5W33 - chain A; structure by X-ray diffraction, 2.85 A resolution.

== Chain A ==
Name: DNA primase
Organism: Mycobacterium tuberculosis (strain ATCC 25618 / H37Rv)
Notes: EC 2.7.7.-
Reference sequence: P9WNW1 (DNAG_MYCTU); residue numbers follow UniProt; this construct covers 112-432
Sequence (325 residues; numbered 108 to 432; the number before each row is that of its first residue):
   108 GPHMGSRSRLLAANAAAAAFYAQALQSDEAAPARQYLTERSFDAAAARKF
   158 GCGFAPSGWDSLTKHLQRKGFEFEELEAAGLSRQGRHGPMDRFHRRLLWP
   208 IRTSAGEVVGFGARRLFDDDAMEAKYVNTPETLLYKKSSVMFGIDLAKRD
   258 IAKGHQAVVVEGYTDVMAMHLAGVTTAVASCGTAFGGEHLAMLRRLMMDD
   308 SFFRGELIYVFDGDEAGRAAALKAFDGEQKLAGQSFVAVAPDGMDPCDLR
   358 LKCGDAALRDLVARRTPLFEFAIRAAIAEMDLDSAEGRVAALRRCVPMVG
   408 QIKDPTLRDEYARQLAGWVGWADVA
Not modelled in the structure: 108-110, 388-393, 426-432
Differences from the reference sequence: expression tag (108-111)
UniProt features mapped onto this chain:
  - binding site (Mg(2+)): Glu268, Asp319, Asp321

== Summary ==
Curated annotation (UniProt) lists 3 Mg2+-binding residues.
Chain A is DNA primase (Mycobacterium tuberculosis (strain ATCC 25618 / H37Rv)); the structure, Crystal
structure of the RNA polymerase domain (RPD) of Mycobacterium tuberculosis primase DnaG, was determined by
X-ray diffraction together with 5W34, 5W35 and 5W36 from the same study.
